PDB entry 9JH8 | electron microscopy, 3.81 A resolution | chains A and C of the 3 polymer chains in the assembly

== Chain A ==
Molecule: Clostridium perfringens Argonaute (CpAgo)
From: Clostridium perfringens
Chain sequence (751 residues; numbered 1 to 751; the number before each row is that of its first residue):
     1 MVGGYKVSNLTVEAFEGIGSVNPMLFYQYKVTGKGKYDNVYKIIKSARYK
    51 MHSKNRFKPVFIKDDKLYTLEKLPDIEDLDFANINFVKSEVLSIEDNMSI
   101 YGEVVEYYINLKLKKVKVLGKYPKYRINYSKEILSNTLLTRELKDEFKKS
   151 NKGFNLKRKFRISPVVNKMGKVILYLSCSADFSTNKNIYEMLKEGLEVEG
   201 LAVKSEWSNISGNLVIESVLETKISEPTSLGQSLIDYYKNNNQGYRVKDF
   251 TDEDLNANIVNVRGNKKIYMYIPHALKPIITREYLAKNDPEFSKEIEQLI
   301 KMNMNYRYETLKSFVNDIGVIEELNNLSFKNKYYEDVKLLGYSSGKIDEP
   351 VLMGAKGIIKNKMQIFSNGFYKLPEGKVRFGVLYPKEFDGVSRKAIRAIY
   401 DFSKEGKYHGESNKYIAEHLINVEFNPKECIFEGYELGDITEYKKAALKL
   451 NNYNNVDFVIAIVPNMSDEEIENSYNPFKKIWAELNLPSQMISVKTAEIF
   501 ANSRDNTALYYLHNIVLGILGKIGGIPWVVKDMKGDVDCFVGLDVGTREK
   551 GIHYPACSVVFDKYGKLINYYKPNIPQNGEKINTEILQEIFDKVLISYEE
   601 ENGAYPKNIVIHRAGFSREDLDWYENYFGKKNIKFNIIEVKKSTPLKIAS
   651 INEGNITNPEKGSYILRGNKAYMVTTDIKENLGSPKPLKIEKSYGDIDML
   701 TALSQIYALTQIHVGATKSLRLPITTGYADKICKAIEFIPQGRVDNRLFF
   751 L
Disordered / not traced: 1-6
Ion coordination: Mn2+: Leu-751 (shared with DT1(C), DA3(C) of chain C)

== Chain C ==
Molecule: 21-nt DNA strand
Sequence (21 nucleotides; each row starts with the number of its first residue):
     1 TGAGGTAGTAGGTTGTATAGT
Disordered / not traced: 18-21
Ion coordination: Mn2+: DT1, DA3 (shared with Leu-751(A) of chain A)

== Chain A / chain C interface ==
Residue-residue contacts (71):
  Ser-179(A) / DG8(C)  phosphate contact
  Ala-180(A) / DG8(C)  phosphate contact
  Ala-180(A) / DT9(C)  phosphate contact
  Asp-181(A) / DT9(C)  phosphate contact
  Phe-182(A) / DG8(C)  sugar contact
  Phe-182(A) / DT9(C)  phosphate contact
  Lys-204(A) / DA10(C)  salt bridge to the phosphate
  Ile-210(A) / DG11(C)  phosphate contact
  Ser-211(A) / DG12(C)  phosphate contact
  Gly-212(A) / DG11(C)  phosphate contact
  Gly-212(A) / DG12(C)  phosphate contact
  Asn-213(A) / DA10(C)  sugar contact
  Asn-213(A) / DG11(C)  sugar contact
  Ile-279(A) / DT9(C)  phosphate contact
  Ile-279(A) / DA10(C)  phosphate contact
  Ile-280(A) / DT9(C)  sugar contact
  Thr-281(A) / DG8(C)  base contact
  Arg-282(A) / DA7(C)  sugar contact
  Ile-300(A) / DA7(C)  phosphate contact
  Lys-301(A) / DG5(C)  base contact
  Lys-301(A) / DT6(C)  base contact
  Met-302(A) / DA7(C)  phosphate contact
  Val-463(A) / DT1(C)  base contact
  Pro-464(A) / DT1(C)  base contact
  Met-466(A) / DT1(C)  base contact
  Tyr-475(A) / DT1(C)  stacking on the base
  Gln-490(A) / DT1(C)  hydrogen bond to the phosphate
  Gln-490(A) / DA3(C)  hydrogen bond to the phosphate
  Met-491(A) / DT1(C)  sugar contact
  Met-491(A) / DG2(C)  phosphate contact
  Ser-493(A) / DT1(C)  phosphate contact
  Ser-493(A) / DG2(C)  hydrogen bond to the phosphate
  Thr-496(A) / DG2(C)  hydrogen bond to the phosphate
  Tyr-510(A) / DG2(C)  hydrogen bond to the base
  Tyr-511(A) / DG2(C)  hydrogen bond to the base
  Asn-514(A) / DG2(C)  hydrogen bond to the base
  Asn-514(A) / DA3(C)  sugar contact
  Ile-515(A) / DG2(C)  sugar contact
  Lys-522(A) / DT1(C)  salt bridge to the phosphate
  Lys-550(A) / DG12(C)  sugar contact
  Phe-616(A) / DT13(C)  base contact
  Phe-616(A) / DT14(C)  phosphate contact
  Phe-616(A) / DG15(C)  sugar contact
  Ser-617(A) / DG15(C)  phosphate contact
  Arg-618(A) / DT13(C)  phosphate contact
  Arg-618(A) / DT14(C)  sugar contact
  Arg-618(A) / DG15(C)  phosphate contact
  Lys-647(A) / DA7(C)  phosphate contact
  Thr-676(A) / DG5(C)  phosphate contact
  Thr-676(A) / DT6(C)  phosphate contact
  Ile-678(A) / DG5(C)  sugar contact
  Ile-678(A) / DT6(C)  phosphate contact
  Gly-683(A) / DT6(C)  phosphate contact
  Gly-683(A) / DA7(C)  phosphate contact
  Ser-684(A) / DT6(C)  hydrogen bond to the phosphate
  Ser-684(A) / DA7(C)  hydrogen bond to the phosphate
  Pro-685(A) / DT6(C)  sugar contact
  Lys-686(A) / DT6(C)  hydrogen bond to the phosphate
  Lys-686(A) / DA7(C)  phosphate contact
  His-713(A) / DG4(C)  salt bridge to the phosphate
  Gly-715(A) / DA3(C)  sugar contact
  Ala-716(A) / DG4(C)  sugar contact
  Lys-718(A) / DG4(C)  hydrogen bond to the base
  Ser-719(A) / DG4(C)  phosphate contact
  Ser-719(A) / DG5(C)  sugar contact
  Leu-720(A) / DG4(C)  phosphate contact
  Leu-720(A) / DG5(C)  phosphate contact
  Arg-721(A) / DG5(C)  hydrogen bond to the phosphate
  Arg-721(A) / DT6(C)  phosphate contact
  Leu-751(A) / DT1(C)  phosphate contact
  Leu-751(A) / DG4(C)  phosphate contact
Other interface residues (no listed pair), chain A (57 interface residues in all): Cys-178, Asn-476, Ser-489, Ile-492, Thr-547, Glu-549, Gly-551, Leu-722, Lys-731

== Overview ==
The interface between chain A and chain C involves 57 residues on one side and 15 on the other; the contacts
include 12 hydrogen bonds, 3 salt bridges and 1 aromatic stacking contact. Polar contacts include
Tyr-510(A)/DG2(C), Tyr-511(A)/DG2(C) and Asn-514(A)/DG2(C).
Chain A is Clostridium perfringens Argonaute (CpAgo) (Clostridium perfringens) and chain C is a 21-nt DNA
strand; the structure, Cryo-EM structure of CpAgo_gDNA-tg_ssDNA monomeric ternary complex, was determined by
electron microscopy.
